6FJT - chains L and H of the 3 polymer chains in the assembly; structure by X-ray diffraction, 1.27 A resolution.

== Chain L ==
Protein: Prothrombin
Organism: Homo sapiens
Notes: EC 3.4.21.5
Reference sequence: P00734 (THRB_HUMAN); residues 1-14 here correspond to UniProt positions 336-349 (UniProt number = residue number + 335)
Chain sequence (28 residues; row label = number of the first residue in the row; a row labelled like 14A-14K holds insertion residues (14A, then the next letters in order)):
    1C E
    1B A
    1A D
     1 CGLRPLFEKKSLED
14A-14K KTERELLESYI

== Chain H ==
Protein: Prothrombin
Organism: Homo sapiens
Notes: EC 3.4.21.5
Reference sequence: P00734 (THRB_HUMAN); aligned to UniProt positions 364-614 over residues 16-246 (the alignment contains insertions or deletions, so no single offset holds)
Chain sequence (251 residues; each row starts with the number of its first residue; note: 3 numbers in that range are skipped by the numbering (no residue carries them; nothing is unmodelled there); a row labelled like 60A-60I holds insertion residues (60A, then the next letters in order)):
    16 IVEGSDAEIGMSPWQVMLFRK
   36A S
    37 PQELLCGASLISDRWVLTAAHCLL
60A-60I YPPWDKNFT
    61 ENDLLVRIGKHSRTRYE
   77A R
    78 NIEKISMLEKIYIHPRYNWR
   97A E
    98 NLDRDIALMKLKKPVAFSDYIHPVCLPDRETA
129A-129C ASL
   130 LQAGYKGRVTGWGNLKET
   150 GQPSVLQVVNLPIVERPVCKDSTRIRITDNMFCAG
  184A Y
   185 KP
186A-186D DEGK
   187 RGDACEGDSGGPFVMKSP
204A-204B FN
   205 NRWYQMGIVSWGE
   219 GCD
  221A R
   222 DGKYGFYTHVFRLKKWIQKVIDQFG
Swiss-Prot annotation at these positions:
  - active site (Charge relay system): His57, Asp102
  - glycosylation: Asn60G (N-linked (GlcNAc...) (complex) asparagine)
Disulfides: Cys42-Cys58, Cys168-Cys182, Cys191-Cys220
Covalent attachments: N-acetylglucosamine (NAG) linked to Asn60G

== Interface between chain L and chain H ==
Pairs across the interface (63):
  Cys1(L) - Pro120(H)
  Cys1(L) - Val121(H)
  Cys1(L) - Cys122(H)  disulfide
  Cys1(L) - Arg206(H)  hydrogen bond (backbone-side chain)
  Asp1A(L) - His119(H)  salt bridge
  Asp1A(L) - Arg206(H)
  Ala1B(L) - Arg206(H)  hydrogen bond (backbone-side chain)
  Glu1C(L) - Ser48(H)
  Glu1C(L) - Phe114(H)
  Glu1C(L) - Pro120(H)
  Gly2(L) - Trp29(H)
  Gly2(L) - Pro120(H)  hydrogen bond (backbone-backbone)
  Gly2(L) - Cys122(H)
  Gly2(L) - Arg206(H)
  Gly2(L) - Trp207(H)  hydrogen bond (backbone-backbone)
  Leu3(L) - His119(H)  hydrogen bond (backbone-side chain)
  Leu3(L) - Asn205(H)
  Leu3(L) - Arg206(H)
  Arg4(L) - Gly25(H)
  Arg4(L) - Met26(H)  hydrogen bond (side chain-backbone)
  Arg4(L) - Pro28(H)
  Arg4(L) - Trp29(H)
  Arg4(L) - Arg137(H)
  Arg4(L) - Trp207(H)
  Pro5(L) - Ser115(H)
  Pro5(L) - Asp116(H)
  Pro5(L) - His119(H)
  Leu6(L) - Ile24(H)
  Leu6(L) - Asp116(H)
  Phe7(L) - Glu23(H)
  Phe7(L) - Ile24(H)
  Phe7(L) - Gly25(H)
  Phe7(L) - Met26(H)  hydrophobic
  Glu8(L) - Lys202(H)  salt bridge
  Glu8(L) - Asn205(H)
  Glu8(L) - Trp207(H)  hydrogen bond
  Lys9(L) - His119(H)
  Asp14(L) - Glu23(H)
  Asp14(L) - Met26(H)
  Asp14(L) - Arg137(H)  salt bridge
  Asp14(L) - Trp207(H)
  Lys14A(L) - Glu23(H)  hydrogen bond (backbone-side chain)
  Thr14B(L) - Arg137(H)  hydrogen bond
  Thr14B(L) - Asn159(H)  hydrogen bond
  Glu14C(L) - Arg137(H)
  Glu14C(L) - Lys202(H)  salt bridge
  Glu14E(L) - Lys135(H)  salt bridge
  Glu14E(L) - Asn159(H)  hydrogen bond
  Glu14E(L) - Tyr184A(H)  hydrogen bond
  Leu14F(L) - Lys135(H)
  Leu14F(L) - Gly136(H)
  Leu14F(L) - Asn159(H)
  Leu14F(L) - Trp207(H)  hydrophobic
  Leu14G(L) - Pro204(H)  hydrophobic
  Ser14I(L) - Gly133(H)
  Ser14I(L) - Tyr134(H)
  Ser14I(L) - Lys135(H)  hydrogen bond (side chain-backbone)
  Tyr14J(L) - Tyr134(H)  hydrophobic
  Tyr14J(L) - Lys135(H)  hydrogen bond (side chain-backbone)
  Tyr14J(L) - Met201(H)
  Tyr14J(L) - Lys202(H)
  Tyr14J(L) - Pro204(H)
  Ile14K(L) - Tyr134(H)  hydrogen bond (backbone-side chain)
Also at the interface, not in a pair above, chain H (30 interface residues in all): Asp49, Tyr117, Leu129C
Cross-chain cystine bridges: Cys1(L)-Cys122(H)

== Overview ==
The interface between chain L and chain H involves 22 residues on one side and 30 on the other, with 1
disulfide bond, 15 hydrogen bonds and 5 salt bridges. Polar pairs include Asp1A(L)-His119(H),
Glu8(L)-Lys202(H) and Glu14E(L)-Lys135(H).
Here chain L is Prothrombin and chain H is Prothrombin, both from Homo sapiens. Entry 6FJT
(4-chloro-benzamidine in complex with thrombin) was determined by X-ray diffraction.
